Entry 9MJN (electron microscopy, 12.70 A resolution (very low resolution: no residue pairs are listed; an interface is given only as per-side residue counts)); this record covers chains A and B of the 1996 polymer chains in the assembly.

Chain A (and B):
Molecule: Portal protein
Organism: Pectobacterium phage phiTE
Notes: chain B of this document is another copy of the same molecule, construct and numbering; everything in this record applies to it too
UniProtKB: K9L587 (K9L587_9CAUD); numbering as in UniProt (aligned over 1-507)
Amino-acid sequence (507 residues; numbered 1 to 507; the number before each row is that of its first residue):
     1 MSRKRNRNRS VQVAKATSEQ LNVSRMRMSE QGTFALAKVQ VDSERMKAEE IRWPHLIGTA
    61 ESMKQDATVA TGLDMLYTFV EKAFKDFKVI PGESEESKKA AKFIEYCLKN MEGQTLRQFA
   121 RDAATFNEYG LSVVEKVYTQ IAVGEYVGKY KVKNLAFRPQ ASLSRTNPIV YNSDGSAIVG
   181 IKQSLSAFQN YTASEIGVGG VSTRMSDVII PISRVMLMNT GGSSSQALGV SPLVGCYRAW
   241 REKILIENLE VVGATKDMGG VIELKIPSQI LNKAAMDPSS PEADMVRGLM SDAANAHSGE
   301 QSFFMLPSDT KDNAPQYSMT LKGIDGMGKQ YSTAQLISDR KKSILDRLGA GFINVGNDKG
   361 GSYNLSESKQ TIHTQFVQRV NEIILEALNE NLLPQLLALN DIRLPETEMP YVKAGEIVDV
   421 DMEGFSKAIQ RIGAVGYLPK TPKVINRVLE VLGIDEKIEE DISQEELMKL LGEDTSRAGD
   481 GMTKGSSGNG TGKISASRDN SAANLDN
Not modelled in the structure: 1-26, 192-207, 356-369, 449-507

Interface between chain A and chain B:
At this resolution (13 A) residue pairs are not listed: 100 residues of chain A and 85 of chain B lie at the interface.

Summary:
Chain A and chain B form an interface of 100 and 85 residues respectively.
Chain A and chain B are both Portal protein (Pectobacterium phage phiTE); the structure, Near complete virion
structure of bacteriophage PhiTE, was determined by electron microscopy together with 9CB9, 9CBA, 9CC7, 9CUL
and 9CUY from the same study.
